8ZBH - chain A; structure by X-ray diffraction, 2.60 A resolution.

Chain A:
Name: Transcriptional enhancer factor TEF-5
Source organism: Homo sapiens
UniProt: Q99594 (TEAD3_HUMAN); numbering as in UniProt (aligned over 216-435)
Chain sequence (221 residues; numbered 215 to 435; the number before each row is that of its first residue):
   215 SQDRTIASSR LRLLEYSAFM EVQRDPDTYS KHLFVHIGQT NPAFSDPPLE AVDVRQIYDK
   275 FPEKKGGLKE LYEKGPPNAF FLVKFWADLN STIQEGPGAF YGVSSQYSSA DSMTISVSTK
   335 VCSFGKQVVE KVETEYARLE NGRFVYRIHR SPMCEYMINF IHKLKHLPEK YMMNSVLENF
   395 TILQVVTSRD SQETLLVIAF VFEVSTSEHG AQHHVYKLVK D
Not modelled in the structure: 215-216, 308-309
Differences from the reference sequence: expression tag (215)
Small-molecule neighbours: A1L1O (1-[7-[4-(trifluoromethyl)phenyl]-3,4-dihydro-1H-isoquinolin-2-yl]propan-1-one): Tyr230, Ala232, Phe248, Val249, Ala301, Leu303, Val317, Thr333, Val335, Val343, Lys345, Met367, Cys368, Met371, Ile375, Leu378, Leu391, Phe394, Ile396, Phe416

Summary:
Chain A binds compound A1L1O.
Chain A is Transcriptional enhancer factor TEF-5 (Homo sapiens); the structure, Crystal structure of TEAD3 YAP
binding domain with compound 3, was determined by X-ray diffraction (same publication as 8ZBG).
